Entry 6KUK (electron microscopy, 3.90 A resolution); this record covers chains A and B of the 5 polymer chains in the assembly.

Chain A:
Protein: Polymerase 3
Organism: Influenza D virus (D/swine/Oklahoma/1334/2011)
Reference sequence: K9LHJ4 (K9LHJ4_9ORTO); residue numbers follow UniProt; this construct covers 1-710
Amino-acid sequence (710 residues; numbered 1 to 710; the number before each row is that of its first residue):
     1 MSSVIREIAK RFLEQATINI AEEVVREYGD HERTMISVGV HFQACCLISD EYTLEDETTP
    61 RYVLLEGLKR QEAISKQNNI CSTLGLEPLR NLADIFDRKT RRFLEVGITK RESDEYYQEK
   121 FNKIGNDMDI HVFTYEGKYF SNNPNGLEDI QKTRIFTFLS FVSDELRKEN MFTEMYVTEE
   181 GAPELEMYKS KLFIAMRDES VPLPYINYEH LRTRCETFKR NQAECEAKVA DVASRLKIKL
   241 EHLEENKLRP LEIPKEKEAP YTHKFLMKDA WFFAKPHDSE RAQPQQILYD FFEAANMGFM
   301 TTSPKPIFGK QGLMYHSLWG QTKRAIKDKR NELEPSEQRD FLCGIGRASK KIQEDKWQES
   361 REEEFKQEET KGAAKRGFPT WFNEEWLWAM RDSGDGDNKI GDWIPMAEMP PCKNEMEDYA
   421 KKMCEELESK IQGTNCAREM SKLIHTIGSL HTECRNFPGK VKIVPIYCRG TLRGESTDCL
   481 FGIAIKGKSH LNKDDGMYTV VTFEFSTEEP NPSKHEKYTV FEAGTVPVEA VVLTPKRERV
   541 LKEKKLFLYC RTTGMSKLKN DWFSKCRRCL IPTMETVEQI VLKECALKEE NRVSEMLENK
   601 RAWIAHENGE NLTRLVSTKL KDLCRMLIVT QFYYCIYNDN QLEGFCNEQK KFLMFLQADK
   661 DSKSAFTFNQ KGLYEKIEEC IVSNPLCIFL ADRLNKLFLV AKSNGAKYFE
Unresolved in the structure: 1-183, 394-398, 531-541

Chain B:
Protein: RNA-directed RNA polymerase catalytic subunit
Organism: Influenza D virus (D/swine/Oklahoma/1334/2011)
Notes: EC 2.7.7.48
Reference sequence: K9LH03 (K9LH03_9ORTO); numbering as in UniProt (aligned over 1-753)
Amino-acid sequence (753 residues; numbered 1 to 753; the number before each row is that of its first residue):
     1 MEINPYLLML NNDITSMISL TYPYTGAPPM SHGTSTKYSM ETVSRTYSYS RTKKEVPSGI
    61 FPIERRKFCN TIEDKENLEK PNGNVDINFM LSLAEMLEEK MGKGFFKFCA NEAEAEILKM
   121 HFSKLTEGRQ TYDWTSERNM PAATALQLTV DAIQETQGTF KGTTMVEYCN KILEMMDWPE
   181 VKFKKVRMIV QRHWDPKTKK EIKMKSPTLM ITKIGREEFI KRICTINTMA KDGERGKYKR
   241 RAIATPGMGI RPFSKIVETL AQKICERLAE SGLPVGGNEK KAKLKTTVSS TNSKLQEGQF
   301 MVNITGDNSK WNECQQPEAY LAMLAYITKD SSNLMKDLCS VAPTLFCNKY VKMGQGFRAK
   361 NKRKTKEIVI PAKKMKERKE LMNAEWRDLF ETIEPYMDGE CCFLGGGMLM GMFNMLSTVF
   421 GVMTLNYREE ALARRNCYWT GLQSSDDFVL FCISRTWPEM EMTILKFIAV CKLMGINMSL
   481 EKSYGCLPEL FEFTSMFFSG DFVSNIALEL PAFTTAGMNE GTDFTAAMSV IRTNMINNGL
   541 SPGTALMALR ICLQEFRATY RVHPYDSGVK NHRMKIIRKF IETIENKDGL LISDGGKLMN
   601 NISSLHIPEE ILKEDLMDPS YRNRVFNPRN PFTQFEKTVD IFKASGPIRV EENEAVVSTH
   661 SFRTRSNRTL LNTDMRAMAL EEKRYQVVCN MYRSVFESAD VNTPIGSMSM GEAIEAKILD
   721 RARTQFENGI IGGEEYSEIK RLIEDAKRQR LSV
Unresolved in the structure: 187-207, 273-279, 431-434, 636-654, 753

Interface between chain A and chain B:
Contacting residue pairs - 257 pairs, chain A then chain B:
  Glu184(A) with Leu118(B)
  Leu185(A) with Ser332(B)
  Glu186(A) with Leu334(B)
  Met187(A) with Asn170(B); Leu334(B); Asp337(B); Leu338(B), hydrophobic
  Tyr188(A) with Asn170(B), hydrogen bond (backbone-side chain); Glu174(B); Asp177(B), hydrogen bond
  Lys189(A) with Asp337(B), salt bridge
  Ser190(A) with Asp177(B)
  Lys191(A) with Asp177(B), hydrogen bond (backbone-side chain)
  Leu192(A) with Met176(B); Asp177(B); Arg216(B); Ile220(B), hydrophobic
  Phe193(A) with Val341(B), hydrophobic; Thr344(B)
  Ala195(A) with Ile60(B)
  Met196(A) with Ile60(B), hydrophobic; Ile220(B), hydrophobic; Asn348(B)
  Arg197(A) with Ser340(B), hydrogen bond; Thr344(B)
  Glu199(A) with Ser58(B), hydrogen bond; Gly59(B); Ile60(B); Arg65(B), salt bridge; Lys67(B), hydrogen bond (backbone-side chain)
  Ser200(A) with Arg65(B), hydrogen bond; Lys67(B); Leu321(B); Cys347(B)
  Val201(A) with Lys67(B), hydrogen bond (backbone-side chain)
  Leu203(A) with Cys69(B); Thr71(B)
  Pro204(A) with Asn70(B)
  Tyr205(A) with Ile87(B)
  Tyr208(A) with Leu321(B), hydrophobic; Ser340(B)
  Leu211(A) with Leu321(B), hydrophobic
  Arg212(A) with Lys336(B)
  Cys215(A) with Tyr326(B)
  Glu216(A) with Lys336(B), salt bridge
  Phe218(A) with Asn88(B); Leu91(B), hydrophobic; Ser92(B); Glu95(B)
  Lys219(A) with Glu95(B)
  Arg220(A) with Ser92(B); Glu95(B), hydrogen bond (backbone-side chain); Met96(B)
  Glu224(A) with Phe89(B); Ser92(B), hydrogen bond; Leu93(B); Met96(B); Tyr427(B)
  Cys225(A) with Tyr427(B); Glu429(B), hydrogen bond (side chain-backbone)
  Ala227(A) with Leu473(B)
  Lys228(A) with Tyr427(B); Lys466(B); Ala469(B)
  Asp231(A) with Leu78(B); Ala469(B); Lys472(B); Leu473(B)
  Val232(A) with Leu465(B); Ala469(B), hydrophobic
  Ser234(A) with Leu78(B)
  Arg235(A) with Leu78(B), hydrogen bond (side chain-backbone); Glu79(B); Lys472(B)
  Leu236(A) with Glu79(B)
  Lys237(A) with Leu465(B); Ile468(B); Leu480(B)
  Ile238(A) with Glu461(B)
  Lys239(A) with Met460(B); Glu461(B)
  Glu241(A) with Trp457(B)
  Ser279(A) with Lys570(B)
  Glu280(A) with Lys570(B)
  Ser349(A) with Thr365(B); Glu367(B), hydrogen bond
  Lys350(A) with Thr365(B), hydrogen bond (backbone-backbone); Lys366(B); Glu367(B), hydrogen bond (backbone-backbone)
  Lys351(A) with Arg358(B); Glu367(B)
  Ile352(A) with Glu367(B), hydrogen bond (backbone-backbone); Ile368(B); Val369(B), hydrogen bond (backbone-backbone)
  Glu354(A) with Val369(B); Lys374(B); Arg378(B), salt bridge
  Trp357(A) with Ile368(B); Arg378(B)
  Phe365(A) with Asn361(B)
  Lys366(A) with Lys360(B); Asn361(B); Leu381(B)
  Gln367(A) with Ala359(B); Lys360(B), hydrogen bond (backbone-backbone)
  Glu368(A) with Phe357(B); Arg358(B); Leu381(B); Met382(B); Asn383(B), hydrogen bond (backbone-side chain); Trp386(B)
  Glu369(A) with Asn383(B)
  Asn383(A) with Met1(B), hydrogen bond (side chain-backbone); Glu2(B), hydrogen bond; Ile3(B)
  Trp386(A) with Ile3(B)
  Leu387(A) with Met1(B); Ile3(B), hydrophobic
  Met390(A) with Ile3(B), hydrophobic
  Pro405(A) with Gln554(B)
  Met406(A) with Met547(B), hydrophobic; Arg550(B); Gln554(B)
  Ala407(A) with Arg550(B); Leu553(B), hydrophobic; Gln554(B), hydrogen bond (backbone-side chain)
  Glu408(A) with Arg550(B); Arg557(B), salt bridge; Lys597(B); Leu598(B)
  Met409(A) with Arg550(B), hydrogen bond
  Pro410(A) with Leu546(B), hydrophobic; Asn600(B); Asn601(B)
  Pro411(A) with Leu598(B); Asn601(B), hydrogen bond (backbone-side chain)
  Lys413(A) with Asn601(B); Ser603(B)
  Glu415(A) with Ser603(B), hydrogen bond
  Glu417(A) with Asn601(B), hydrogen bond; Ile602(B); Ser603(B)
  Ala420(A) with Leu546(B); Ile602(B), hydrophobic
  Lys421(A) with Leu546(B)
  Cys424(A) with Leu546(B), hydrophobic
  Leu427(A) with Met547(B), hydrophobic
  Glu428(A) with Arg550(B), salt bridge
  Asp494(A) with Met30(B)
  Asp495(A) with Ser31(B); His32(B), salt bridge
  Met497(A) with His32(B)
  Leu558(A) with Ala27(B), hydrophobic
  Trp562(A) with Thr25(B); Gly26(B); Pro28(B); Arg235(B); Pro511(B), hydrophobic
  Lys565(A) with Thr514(B); Glu555(B)
  Arg567(A) with Glu555(B)
  Arg568(A) with Leu510(B); Pro511(B); Thr514(B)
  Leu570(A) with Met547(B)
  Ile571(A) with Leu510(B), hydrophobic; Thr544(B)
  Met574(A) with Gly543(B); Met547(B), hydrophobic
  Glu575(A) with Thr544(B)
  Thr576(A) with Met17(B); Ser19(B)
  Glu578(A) with Ser541(B), hydrogen bond; Pro542(B); Gly543(B), hydrogen bond (side chain-backbone); Thr544(B), hydrogen bond (side chain-backbone)
  Gln579(A) with Thr15(B); Ser16(B); Asn505(B)
  Ile580(A) with Met17(B), hydrophobic
  Lys583(A) with Thr15(B), hydrogen bond; Ser16(B), hydrogen bond
  Trp603(A) with Leu7(B); Asn11(B)
  Ile604(A) with Leu7(B)
  Ala605(A) with Glu2(B); Ile3(B), hydrophobic; Leu7(B)
  His606(A) with Glu2(B), hydrogen bond (backbone-backbone); Asn4(B), hydrogen bond; Leu7(B)
  Glu607(A) with Glu2(B)
  Asn608(A) with Glu2(B)
  Leu615(A) with Leu7(B), hydrophobic
  Leu623(A) with Leu8(B), hydrophobic
  Met626(A) with Pro5(B), hydrophobic
  Leu627(A) with Leu20(B), hydrophobic
  Gln631(A) with Leu20(B); Thr25(B), hydrogen bond (backbone-side chain)
  Tyr634(A) with Leu20(B), hydrogen bond (side chain-backbone); Thr25(B)
  Cys635(A) with Thr25(B), hydrogen bond (side chain-backbone)
  Asn638(A) with Pro23(B); Gly26(B); Ala27(B)
  Asn640(A) with Pro29(B); Tyr238(B); Arg240(B)
  Gln641(A) with Tyr238(B)
  Glu643(A) with Pro23(B)
  Cys646(A) with Thr21(B); Pro23(B)
  Asn647(A) with Gly236(B), hydrogen bond (side chain-backbone)
  Gln649(A) with Tyr6(B), hydrogen bond; Thr21(B)
  Lys650(A) with Thr21(B), hydrogen bond (side chain-backbone); Tyr22(B)
  Lys651(A) with Glu481(B); Lys482(B)
  Leu653(A) with Met9(B), hydrophobic; Thr21(B)
  Met654(A) with Ile14(B), hydrophobic; Tyr484(B); Leu490(B); Phe497(B), hydrophobic
  Phe655(A) with Tyr484(B), hydrophobic
  Leu656(A) with Met9(B)
  Gln657(A) with Asn12(B); Ile14(B)
  Ala658(A) with Cys486(B), hydrophobic; Leu490(B), hydrophobic
  Lys660(A) with Met9(B); Leu10(B)
  Lys663(A) with Leu487(B); Pro488(B)
  Ser664(A) with Leu487(B)
  Ala665(A) with Gly485(B)
  Phe666(A) with Val302(B), hydrophobic; Tyr484(B); Gly485(B), hydrogen bond (backbone-backbone)
  Thr667(A) with Ser483(B)
  Phe668(A) with Ile304(B), hydrophobic; Leu480(B), hydrophobic; Ser483(B)
  Asn669(A) with Leu480(B); Glu481(B)
  Gly672(A) with Glu481(B)
  Leu673(A) with Glu481(B)
  Glu679(A) with Lys239(B)
  Leu690(A) with Tyr6(B)
  Arg693(A) with Glu2(B), salt bridge; Ile3(B), hydrogen bond (side chain-backbone); Asn4(B)
  Leu697(A) with Asn4(B); Tyr6(B), hydrophobic; Leu7(B), hydrophobic; Leu10(B), hydrophobic
Interface residues without a listed pair, chain A (152 interface residues in all): Pro202, Gln353, Glu364, Thr370, Cys412, Met416, Thr452, Cys569, Pro572, Leu582, Leu587, Ala602, Val616, Thr630, Leu642, Phe645, Phe689, Leu694, Lys696, Val700, Ala701
Interface residues without a listed pair, chain B (157 interface residues in all): Asp13, Ile18, Tyr24, Pro57, Phe61, Glu114, Leu173, Lys237, Glu318, Ala322, Ala325, Lys329, Leu345, Lys362, Ile464, Phe491, Phe502, Phe513, Ala548, Ile551, Arg561, Pro564, Gly568, Met599

Summary:
152 residues of chain A and 157 residues of chain B are in contact; the contacts include 41 hydrogen bonds and
8 salt bridges. Among the polar pairs are Lys189(A)-Asp337(B), Glu199(A)-Arg65(B) and Glu216(A)-Lys336(B).
Chain A is Polymerase 3 and chain B is RNA-directed RNA polymerase catalytic subunit, both from Influenza D
virus (D/swine/Oklahoma/1334/2011); the structure, Structure of influenza D virus polymerase bound to vRNA
promoter in mode A conformation (class A1), was determined by electron microscopy, deposited together with
6KUJ, 6KUP, 6KUR, 6KUT, 6KUV and 6KV5.
